Entry 6UU0 (X-ray diffraction, 3.90 A resolution); this record covers chains AAA and CCC of the 9 polymer chains in the assembly.

== Chain AAA ==
Protein: DNA-directed RNA polymerase subunit alpha
Source organism: Escherichia coli
Notes: EC 2.7.7.6
Reference sequence: A0A377D9Q8 (A0A377D9Q8_ECOLX); residue numbers follow UniProt; this construct covers 1-235
Amino-acid sequence (242 residues; each row starts with the number of its first residue; numbers below 1 keep their minus sign (Ala-6 is residue -6)):
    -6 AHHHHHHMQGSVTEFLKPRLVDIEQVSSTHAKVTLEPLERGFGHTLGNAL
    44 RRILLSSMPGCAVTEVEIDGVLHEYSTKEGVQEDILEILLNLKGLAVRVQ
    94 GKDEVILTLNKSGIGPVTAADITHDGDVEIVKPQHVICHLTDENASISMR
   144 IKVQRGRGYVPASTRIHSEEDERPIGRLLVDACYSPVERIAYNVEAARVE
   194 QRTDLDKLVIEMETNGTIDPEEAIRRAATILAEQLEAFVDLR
Not modelled in the structure: -6 to 5
Construct notes: expression tag (-6 to 0)

== Chain CCC ==
Protein: DNA-directed RNA polymerase subunit beta
Source organism: Escherichia coli
Notes: EC 2.7.7.6
Reference sequence: P0A8V4 (RPOB_ECO57); residue numbers follow UniProt; this construct covers 1-1342
Amino-acid sequence (1342 residues; numbered 1 to 1342; the number before each row is that of its first residue):
     1 MVYSYTEKKRIRKDFGKRPQVLDVPYLLSIQLDSFQKFIEQDPEGQYGLE
    51 AAFRSVFPIQSYSGNSELQYVSYRLGEPVFDVQECQIRGVTYSAPLRVKL
   101 RLVIYEREAPEGTVKDIKEQEVYMGEIPLMTDNGTFVINGTERVIVSQLH
   151 RSPGVFFDSDKGKTHSSGKVLYNARIIPYRGSWLDFEFDPKDNLFVRIDR
   201 RRKLPATIILRALNYTTEQILDLFFEKVIFEIRDNKLQMELVPERLRGET
   251 ASFDIEANGKVYVEKGRRITARHIRQLEKDDVKLIEVPVEYIAGKVVAKD
   301 YIDESTGELICAANMELSLDLLAKLSQSGHKRIETLFTNDLDHGPYISET
   351 LRVDPTNDRLSALVEIYRMMRPGEPPTREAAESLFENLFFSEDRYDLSAV
   401 GRMKFNRSLLREEIEGSGILSKDDIIDVMKKLIDIRNGKGEVDDIDHLGN
   451 RRIRSVGEMAENQFRVGLVRVERAVKERLSLGDLDTLMPQDMINAKPISA
   501 AVKEFFGSSQLSQFMDQNNPLSEITHKRRISALGPGGLTRERAGFEVRDV
   551 HPTHYGRVCPIETPEGPNIGLINSLSVYAQTNEYGFLETPYRKVTDGVVT
   601 DEIHYLSAIEEGNYVIAQANSNLDEEGHFVEDLVTCRSKGESSLFSRDQV
   651 DYMDVSTQQVVSVGASLIPFLEHDDANRALMGANMQRQAVPTLRADKPLV
   701 GTGMERAVAVDSGVTAVAKRGGVVQYVDASRIVIKVNEDEMYPGEAGIDI
   751 YNLTKYTRSNQNTCINQMPCVSLGEPVERGDVLADGPSTDLGELALGQNM
   801 RVAFMPWNGYNFEDSILVSERVVQEDRFTTIHIQELACVSRDTKLGPEEI
   851 TADIPNVGEAALSKLDESGIVYIGAEVTGGDILVGKVTPKGETQLTPEEK
   901 LLRAIFGEKASDVKDSSLRVPNGVSGTVIDVQVFTRDGVEKDKRALEIEE
   951 MQLKQAKKDLSEELQILEAGLFSRIRAVLVAGGVEAEKLDKLPRDRWLEL
  1001 GLTDEEKQNQLEQLAEQYDELKHEFEKKLEAKRRKITQGDDLAPGVLKIV
  1051 KVYLAVKRRIQPGDKMAGRHGNKGVISKINPIEDMPYDENGTPVDIVLNP
  1101 LGVPSRMNIGQILETHLGMAAKGIGDKINAMLKQQQEVAKLREFIQRAYD
  1151 LGADVRQKVDLSTFSDEEVMRLAENLRKGMPIATPVFDGAKEAEIKELLK
  1201 LGDLPTSGQIRLYDGRTGEQFERPVTVGYMYMLKLNHLVDDKMHARSTGS
  1251 YSLVTQQPLGGKAQFGGQRFGEMEVWALEAYGAAYTLQEMLTVKSDDVNG
  1301 RTKMYKNIVDGNHQMEPGMPESFNVLLKEIRSLGINIELEDE
Not modelled in the structure: 1
UniProt features mapped onto this chain:
  - modified residue (N6-acetyllysine): Lys1022, Lys1200
Bound ions: Mg2+: Glu813 (together with GTP)
Residues lining bound ligands: GTP (guanosine-5'-triphosphate): Glu813, Ser1105, Arg1106

== Interface between chain AAA and chain CCC ==
Pairs across the interface (63; chain AAA residue first):
  His37(AAA) - Gly1218(CCC)
  Asn41(AAA) - Gly1215(CCC)  hydrogen bond (side chain-backbone)
  Asn41(AAA) - Arg1216(CCC)  hydrogen bond (side chain-backbone)
  Asn41(AAA) - Thr1217(CCC)
  Asn41(AAA) - Gly1218(CCC)
  Arg44(AAA) - Glu1083(CCC)  hydrogen bond (side chain-backbone)
  Arg44(AAA) - Met1085(CCC)
  Arg44(AAA) - Tyr1087(CCC)
  Arg44(AAA) - Gly1215(CCC)  hydrogen bond (side chain-backbone)
  Arg45(AAA) - Glu1083(CCC)
  Arg45(AAA) - Asp1084(CCC)  salt bridge
  Arg45(AAA) - Gly1215(CCC)  hydrogen bond (side chain-backbone)
  Arg45(AAA) - Arg1216(CCC)
  Leu48(AAA) - Glu1083(CCC)
  Ser49(AAA) - Glu1083(CCC)
  His66(AAA) - Ile873(CCC)
  His66(AAA) - Gly874(CCC)
  His66(AAA) - Ile929(CCC)
  Glu67(AAA) - Lys1057(CCC)  salt bridge
  Tyr68(AAA) - Tyr756(CCC)
  Tyr68(AAA) - Ile929(CCC)  hydrophobic
  Tyr68(AAA) - Ala1055(CCC)  hydrophobic
  Thr70(AAA) - Ala729(CCC)  hydrogen bond (side chain-backbone)
  Lys71(AAA) - Asp728(CCC)
  Glu72(AAA) - Lys958(CCC)  salt bridge
  Gly73(AAA) - Tyr726(CCC)
  Gly73(AAA) - Asp728(CCC)  hydrogen bond (backbone-side chain)
  Val74(AAA) - Asp728(CCC)  hydrogen bond (backbone-side chain)
  Val74(AAA) - Ala729(CCC)  hydrogen bond (backbone-backbone)
  Gln75(AAA) - Val727(CCC)
  Gln75(AAA) - Ala729(CCC)
  Gln75(AAA) - Ser772(CCC)
  Asp77(AAA) - Ala729(CCC)
  Asp77(AAA) - Lys755(CCC)  salt bridge
  Asp77(AAA) - Tyr756(CCC)  hydrogen bond
  Asp77(AAA) - Asn766(CCC)
  Leu79(AAA) - Tyr756(CCC)
  Leu79(AAA) - Lys1057(CCC)
  Leu83(AAA) - Arg694(CCC)
  Lys86(AAA) - Asp826(CCC)  salt bridge
  Thr134(AAA) - Tyr726(CCC)
  Thr134(AAA) - Val727(CCC)
  Thr134(AAA) - Leu773(CCC)
  Tyr152(AAA) - Gln824(CCC)  hydrogen bond (side chain-backbone)
  Pro154(AAA) - Arg1059(CCC)
  Ile159(AAA) - Glu876(CCC)
  Glu163(AAA) - Glu876(CCC)
  Arg166(AAA) - Ala860(CCC)
  Arg166(AAA) - Ser863(CCC)  hydrogen bond
  Arg166(AAA) - Lys864(CCC)
  Ile168(AAA) - Ile873(CCC)
  Ile168(AAA) - Gly874(CCC)
  Asp174(AAA) - Gln824(CCC)
  Asp174(AAA) - Asp826(CCC)
  Asp174(AAA) - Arg1059(CCC)  salt bridge
  Glu181(AAA) - Arg821(CCC)  salt bridge
  Arg182(AAA) - Asn1090(CCC)  hydrogen bond (side chain-backbone)
  Arg182(AAA) - Thr1092(CCC)
  Ile183(AAA) - Gly1091(CCC)
  Ala184(AAA) - Asn1090(CCC)
  Ala184(AAA) - Gly1091(CCC)
  Tyr185(AAA) - Tyr1087(CCC)  hydrogen bond
  Tyr185(AAA) - Gly1218(CCC)
Interface residues without a listed pair, chain AAA (37 interface residues in all): Leu65, Glu76, Glu80, Asp135, Ser156
Interface residues without a listed pair, chain CCC (46 interface residues in all): Leu693, Ser730, Met768, Val823, Ile831, Tyr872, Ala875, Thr927, Val928, Ile1082, Asp1214

== In short ==
The interface between chain AAA and chain CCC involves 37 residues on one side and 46 on the other, with 14
hydrogen bonds and 7 salt bridges. Polar pairs include Arg45(AAA)-Asp1084(CCC), Glu67(AAA)-Lys1057(CCC) and
Glu72(AAA)-Lys958(CCC). Ligands of chain CCC: GTP.
Here chain AAA is DNA-directed RNA polymerase subunit alpha and chain CCC is DNA-directed RNA polymerase
subunit beta, both from Escherichia coli. Entry 6UU0 (E. coli sigma-S transcription initiation complex with a
3-nt RNA and a mismatching GTP ("Fresh" crystal ...) was determined by X-ray diffraction (same publication as
6UTV, 6UTW, 6UTX, 6UTY, 6UTZ, 6UU1 and 11 further entries).
